PDB entry 3ATY | X-ray diffraction, 1.70 A resolution | chain A

== Chain A ==
Protein: Prostaglandin F2a synthase
Source organism: Trypanosoma cruzi
UniProt: Q8I6L9 (Q8I6L9_TRYCR); numbering as in UniProt (aligned over 1-379)
Sequence (379 residues; numbered 1 to 379; the number before each row is that of its first residue):
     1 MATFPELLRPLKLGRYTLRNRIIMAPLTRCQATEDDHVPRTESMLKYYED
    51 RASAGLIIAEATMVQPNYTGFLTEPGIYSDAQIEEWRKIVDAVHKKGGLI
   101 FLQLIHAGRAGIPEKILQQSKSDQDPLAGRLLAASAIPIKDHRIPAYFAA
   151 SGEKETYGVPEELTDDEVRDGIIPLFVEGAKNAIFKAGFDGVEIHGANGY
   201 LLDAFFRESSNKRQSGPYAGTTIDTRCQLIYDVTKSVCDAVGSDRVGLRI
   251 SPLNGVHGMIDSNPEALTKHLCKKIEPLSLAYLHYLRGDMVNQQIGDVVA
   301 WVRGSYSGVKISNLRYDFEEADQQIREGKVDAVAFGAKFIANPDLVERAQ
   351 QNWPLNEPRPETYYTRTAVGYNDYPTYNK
Small-molecule neighbours: FMN (flavin mononucleotide): Ala25, Pro26, Leu27, Thr28, Glu60, Ala61, Gln103, His195, Asn198, Arg249, Leu286, Met290, Asn313, Leu314, Arg315, Ala334, Phe335, Gly336, Ala337, Ile340, Tyr363, Tyr364

== In short ==
Chain A binds flavin mononucleotide.
Chain A is Prostaglandin F2a synthase (Trypanosoma cruzi); the structure, Crystal structure of TcOYE, was
determined by X-ray diffraction together with 3ATZ from the same study.
